Entry 3QN0 (X-ray diffraction, 2.34 A resolution); this record covers chains B and C of the 6 polymer chains in the assembly.

[Chain B (and C)]
Molecule: 6-carboxy-5,6,7,8-tetrahydropterin synthase
Source organism: Escherichia coli
Notes: EC 4.1.2.50; chain C of this document is another copy of the same molecule, construct and numbering; everything in this record applies to it too
Reference sequence: C6EJA7 (C6EJA7_ECOD1); residues 0-120 here correspond to UniProt positions 1-121 (UniProt number = residue number + 1)
Sequence (141 residues; row label = number of the first residue in the row; numbers below 1 keep their minus sign (Met-20 is residue -20)):
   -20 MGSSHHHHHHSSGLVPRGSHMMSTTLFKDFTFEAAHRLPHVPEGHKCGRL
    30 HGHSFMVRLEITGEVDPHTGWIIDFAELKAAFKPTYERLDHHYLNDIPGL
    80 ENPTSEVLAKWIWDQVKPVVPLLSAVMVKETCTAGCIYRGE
Not modelled in the structure: -20 to 1, 119-120
Construct notes: expression tag (-20 to -1)
Bound ions: Zn2+: His15, His30, His32

[How chain B and chain C interact]
Pairs across the interface (31):
  Leu17(B) with Trp50(C), hydrophobic
  His19(B) with His47(C), hydrogen bond (side chain-backbone)
  Val20(B) with Trp50(C), hydrophobic
  Asn81(B) with His47(C); Thr48(C), hydrogen bond (side chain-backbone); Gly49(C)
  Thr83(B) with Thr48(C); Gly49(C), hydrogen bond (side chain-backbone); Trp50(C)
  Glu85(B) with Leu5(C); Gly49(C); Trp50(C); Ile51(C), hydrogen bond (side chain-backbone)
  Met106(B) with Phe6(C), hydrophobic
  Cys111(B) with Asp8(C)
  Thr112(B) with Lys7(C), hydrogen bond; Asp8(C), hydrogen bond (backbone-backbone)
  Ala113(B) with Phe6(C); Lys7(C)
  Gly114(B) with Leu5(C); Phe6(C), hydrogen bond (backbone-backbone)
  Cys115(B) with Thr3(C); Thr4(C), hydrogen bond (side chain-backbone); Leu5(C), hydrophobic
  Ile116(B) with Ser2(C); Thr3(C); Thr4(C), hydrogen bond (backbone-backbone)
  Tyr117(B) with Ser2(C); Thr3(C)
  Arg118(B) with Ser2(C), hydrogen bond (backbone-backbone); Thr4(C)
Also at the interface, not in a pair above, chain B (18 interface residues in all): His24, Val86, Lys108
Also at the interface, not in a pair above, chain C (15 interface residues in all): Val44, Asp53, Phe54

[In short]
18 residues of chain B face 15 of chain C across their interface, with 10 hydrogen bonds. Polar pairs include
His19(B)-His47(C), Asn81(B)-Thr48(C) and Thr83(B)-Gly49(C). The Zn2+ site is built by His15(B), His30(B) and
His32(B).
Both chains are 6-carboxy-5,6,7,8-tetrahydropterin synthase (Escherichia coli). Entry 3QN0 (Structure of
6-pyruvoyltetrahydropterin synthase) was determined by X-ray diffraction, deposited together with 3QN9.
